Entry 4L2D (X-ray diffraction, 2.07 A resolution); this record covers chains A and B.

[Chain A (and B)]
Name: Superoxide dismutase [Fe]
From: Pseudoalteromonas haloplanktis
Notes: EC 1.15.1.1; chain B of this document is another copy of the same molecule, construct and numbering; everything in this record applies to it too
UniProt: P84612 (SODF_PSEHT); residues 1-192 here = UniProt positions 1-192
Chain sequence (192 residues; row label = number of the first residue in the row):
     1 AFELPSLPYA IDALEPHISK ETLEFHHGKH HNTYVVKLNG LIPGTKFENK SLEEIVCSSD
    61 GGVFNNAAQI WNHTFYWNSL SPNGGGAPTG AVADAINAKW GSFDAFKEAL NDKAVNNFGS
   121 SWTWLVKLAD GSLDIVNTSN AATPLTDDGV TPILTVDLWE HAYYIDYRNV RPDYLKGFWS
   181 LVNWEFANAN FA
Ion coordination: Fe2+: H26, H73, D157, H161
UniProt features mapped onto this chain:
  - binding site (Fe cation): H26, H73, D157, H161
From the paper describing this entry:
  - Fe2+ coordination: H26, H73, D157, H161
  - mutagenesis - C57S: unchanged stability
  - mutagenesis - C57R: increased stability in response to GdnHCl
  - mutagenesis - C57R, C57S: decreased stability in response to urea

[Chain A / chain B interface]
Pairs across the interface - 46 pairs, chain A then chain B:
  E21(A) - R168(B)  salt bridge
  F25(A) - Y164(B)
  F25(A) - R168(B)
  F25(A) - N169(B)
  K29(A) - N169(B)
  H30(A) - E160(B)
  H30(A) - Y164(B)  hydrogen bond
  H30(A) - N169(B)
  Y34(A) - F118(B)  hydrophobic
  N65(A) - F118(B)
  Q69(A) - F118(B)
  F118(A) - Y34(B)  hydrophobic
  F118(A) - N65(B)
  F118(A) - Q69(B)
  F118(A) - N140(B)
  F118(A) - A141(B)  hydrophobic
  F118(A) - W159(B)  hydrophobic
  G119(A) - S120(B)
  G119(A) - N140(B)
  G119(A) - W159(B)
  S120(A) - G119(B)
  S120(A) - S120(B)  hydrogen bond
  N140(A) - F118(B)
  N140(A) - G119(B)
  A141(A) - F118(B)
  W159(A) - F118(B)  hydrophobic
  W159(A) - G119(B)
  W159(A) - E160(B)
  E160(A) - H30(B)
  E160(A) - W159(B)
  E160(A) - E160(B)  hydrogen bond (side chain-backbone)
  E160(A) - H161(B)  salt bridge
  H161(A) - E160(B)  salt bridge
  H161(A) - Y164(B)
  Y164(A) - F25(B)
  Y164(A) - H30(B)  hydrogen bond
  Y164(A) - H161(B)
  Y164(A) - I165(B)  hydrophobic
  I165(A) - Y164(B)  hydrophobic
  I165(A) - R168(B)
  R168(A) - E21(B)  salt bridge
  R168(A) - F25(B)
  R168(A) - I165(B)
  N169(A) - F25(B)
  N169(A) - K29(B)
  N169(A) - H30(B)

[Overview]
The chain A/chain B interface involves 19 residues from each chain, with 4 hydrogen bonds and 4 salt bridges.
Among the polar pairs are E21(A)-R168(B), E160(A)-H161(B) and H30(A)-Y164(B). From the paper: C57R and C57S of
chain A reduce stability in response to urea; Fe2+ coordination by H26(A), H73(A) and D157(A) among others.
Both chains are Superoxide dismutase [Fe] (Pseudoalteromonas haloplanktis). Entry 4L2D (X-ray structure of the
Fe(II) form of the iron superoxide dismutase from Pseudoalteromonas haloplanktis) was determined by X-ray
diffraction (same publication as 4L2A, 4L2B and 4L2C).
